Entry 5L52 (X-ray diffraction, 2.70 A resolution); this record covers chains S and T of the 28 polymer chains in the assembly.

== Chain S ==
Name: Proteasome subunit alpha type-6
From: Saccharomyces cerevisiae S288c
Notes: EC 3.4.25.1
UniProtKB: P40302 (PSA6_YEAST); residues 0-233 here correspond to UniProt positions 1-234 (UniProt number = residue number + 1)
Chain sequence (234 residues; numbered 0 to 233; the number before each row is that of its first residue; numbering starts at 0):
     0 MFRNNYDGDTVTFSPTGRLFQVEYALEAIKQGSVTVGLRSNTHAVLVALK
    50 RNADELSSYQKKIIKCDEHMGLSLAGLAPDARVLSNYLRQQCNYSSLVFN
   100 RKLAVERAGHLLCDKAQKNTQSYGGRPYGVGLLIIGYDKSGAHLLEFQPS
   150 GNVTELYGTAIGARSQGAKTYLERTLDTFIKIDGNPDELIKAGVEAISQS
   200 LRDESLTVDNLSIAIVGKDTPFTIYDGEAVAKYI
Not modelled in the structure: 0-2
UniProt features mapped onto this chain:
  - modified residue: Ser13 (Phosphoserine)
  - cross-link: Lys190 (Glycyl lysine isopeptide (Lys-Gly) (interchain with G-Cter in ubiquitin))

== Chain T ==
Name: Probable proteasome subunit alpha type-7
From: Saccharomyces cerevisiae S288c
Notes: EC 3.4.25.1
UniProtKB: P21242 (PSA7_YEAST); residues -3 to 284 here correspond to UniProt positions 1-288 (UniProt number = residue number + 4)
Chain sequence (288 residues; each row starts with the number of its first residue; numbers below 1 keep their minus sign (Met-3 is residue -3)):
    -3 MTSIGTGYDLSNSVFSPDGRNFQVEYAVKAVENGTTSIGIKCNDGVVFAV
    47 EKLITSKLLVPQKNVKIQVVDRHIGCVYSGLIPDGRHLVNRGREEAASFK
    97 KLYKTPIPIPAFADRLGQYVQAHTLYNSVRPFGVSTIFGGVDKNGAHLYM
   147 LEPSGSYWGYKGAATGKGRQSAKAELEKLVDHHPEGLSAREAVKQAAKII
   197 YLAHEDNKEKDFELEISWCSLSETNGLHKFVKGDLLQEAIDFAQKEINGD
   247 DDEDEDDSDNVMSSDDENAPVATNANATTDQEGDIHLE
Not modelled in the structure: -3 to 1, 245-284
UniProt features mapped onto this chain:
  - modified residue: Thr-2 (N-acetylthreonine)

== How chain S and chain T interact ==
Residue-residue contacts - 64 pairs, chain S then chain T:
  Asn4(S) - Leu6(T)
  Tyr5(S) - Asp5(T)  hydrogen bond
  Tyr5(S) - Leu6(T)  hydrophobic
  Thr9(S) - Arg126(T)
  Val10(S) - Gln19(T)
  Val10(S) - Asn123(T)
  Val10(S) - Ser124(T)
  Val10(S) - Val125(T)
  Val10(S) - Arg126(T)
  Thr11(S) - Leu6(T)
  Thr11(S) - Gln19(T)
  Phe12(S) - Gln19(T)  hydrogen bond (backbone-side chain)
  Phe12(S) - Tyr22(T)
  Phe12(S) - Ala23(T)  hydrophobic
  Phe12(S) - Leu77(T)  hydrophobic
  Phe12(S) - Arg126(T)
  Phe12(S) - Pro127(T)
  Ser13(S) - Tyr22(T)
  Pro14(S) - Tyr22(T)  hydrophobic
  Pro14(S) - Lys25(T)
  Thr15(S) - Lys25(T)
  Gly16(S) - Tyr22(T)
  Gly16(S) - Lys25(T)
  Gly16(S) - Ala26(T)
  Leu18(S) - Leu77(T)  hydrophobic
  Leu18(S) - Arg126(T)
  Glu105(S) - Lys59(T)
  His109(S) - Arg82(T)
  Cys112(S) - Arg82(T)
  Asp113(S) - Arg82(T)  salt bridge
  Asp113(S) - Asn86(T)
  Gln116(S) - Pro79(T)
  Gln116(S) - Asp80(T)
  Gln116(S) - His83(T)  hydrogen bond
  Gln116(S) - Arg126(T)
  Thr119(S) - Arg126(T)  hydrogen bond (backbone-side chain)
  Gln120(S) - His119(T)
  Gln120(S) - Val125(T)
  Gln120(S) - Arg126(T)  hydrogen bond (backbone-backbone)
  Gln120(S) - Phe128(T)
  Ser121(S) - Ser124(T)
  Tyr122(S) - Ser124(T)  hydrogen bond (backbone-backbone)
  Ser149(S) - Pro79(T)
  Gly150(S) - Pro79(T)
  Asn151(S) - Ile78(T)
  Asn151(S) - Pro79(T)
  Thr153(S) - Leu55(T)
  Thr153(S) - Asn60(T)
  Glu154(S) - Val56(T)
  Glu154(S) - Lys59(T)
  Glu154(S) - Asn60(T)  hydrogen bond (backbone-side chain)
  Leu155(S) - Leu54(T)
  Leu155(S) - Leu55(T)  hydrophobic
  Leu155(S) - Val56(T)
  Tyr156(S) - Leu54(T)  hydrogen bond (backbone-backbone)
  Tyr156(S) - Leu55(T)
  Tyr156(S) - Val56(T)
  Tyr156(S) - Pro57(T)
  Gly157(S) - Leu54(T)
  Lys168(S) - Leu54(T)
  Leu171(S) - Leu54(T)
  Glu172(S) - Ser52(T)  hydrogen bond
  Glu172(S) - Lys53(T)  hydrogen bond (side chain-backbone)
  Leu175(S) - Lys53(T)
Other interface residues (no listed pair), chain S (36 interface residues in all): Arg38, Lys117, His142, Val152
Other interface residues (no listed pair), chain T (30 interface residues in all): Gly129

== Summary ==
The interface between chain S and chain T involves 36 residues on one side and 30 on the other, with 10
hydrogen bonds and 1 salt bridge. Among the polar pairs are Asp113(S)-Arg82(T), Tyr5(S)-Asp5(T) and
Phe12(S)-Gln19(T).
Here chain S is Proteasome subunit alpha type-6 and chain T is Probable proteasome subunit alpha type-7, both
from Saccharomyces cerevisiae S288c. Entry 5L52 (Yeast 20S proteasome in complex with epoxyketone inhibitor
14) was determined by X-ray diffraction (same publication as 5L54, 5L55, 5L5A, 5L5B, 5L5D, 5L5E and 30 further
entries).
